Entry 6X62 (electron microscopy, 3.50 A resolution); this record covers chains IC and ID of the 117 polymer chains in the assembly.

[Chain IC]
Name: DotC
Organism: Legionella pneumophila
UniProtKB: O52184 (O52184_LEGPN); numbering as in UniProt (aligned over 1-303)
Amino-acid sequence (303 residues; numbered 1 to 303; the number before each row is that of its first residue):
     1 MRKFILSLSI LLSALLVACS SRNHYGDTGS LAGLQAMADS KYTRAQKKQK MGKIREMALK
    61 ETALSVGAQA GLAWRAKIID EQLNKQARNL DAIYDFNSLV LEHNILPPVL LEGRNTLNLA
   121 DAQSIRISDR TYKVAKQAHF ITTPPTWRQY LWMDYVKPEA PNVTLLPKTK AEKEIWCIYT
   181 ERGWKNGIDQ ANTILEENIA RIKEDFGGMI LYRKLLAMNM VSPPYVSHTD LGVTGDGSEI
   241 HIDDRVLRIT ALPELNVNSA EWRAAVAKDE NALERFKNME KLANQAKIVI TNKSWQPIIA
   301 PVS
Not modelled in the structure: 1-57, 162-172, 269-303

[Chain ID]
Name: DotD
Organism: Legionella pneumophila
UniProtKB: O52183 (O52183_LEGPN); residues 1-163 here = UniProt positions 1-163
Amino-acid sequence (163 residues; row label = number of the first residue in the row):
     1 MNNNKIVIMF IFSALLAGCA GTMKFKKPPI NNPSDDATIK LAEAAVSVSD SMLEMAKVEK
    61 VITPPSKDNT LTIPNAYNLQ ARASVDWSGP IEELTARIAK AAHFRFRVLG KSPSVPVLIS
   121 ISTKDESLAE ILRDIDYQAG KKASIHVYPN SQVVELRYAK IYS
Not modelled in the structure: 1-24, 160-163

[Interface between chain IC and chain ID]
Pairs across the interface - 21 pairs, chain IC then chain ID:
  Lys-85(IC) with Asn-31(ID)
  Gln-86(IC) with Thr-38(ID); Leu-41(ID)
  Asn-89(IC) with Leu-41(ID); Ala-42(ID); Ala-45(ID)
  Ala-92(IC) with Ala-45(ID), hydrophobic; Val-48(ID); Ser-49(ID)
  Ile-93(IC) with Ala-44(ID); Ala-45(ID); Val-48(ID), hydrophobic
  Asp-95(IC) with Met-52(ID)
  Ser-98(IC) with Met-52(ID), hydrogen bond
  Arg-213(IC) with Met-55(ID); Glu-59(ID), salt bridge
  Gly-232(IC) with Val-115(ID); Leu-118(ID)
  Ile-242(IC) with Ser-88(ID); Leu-118(ID)
  Asp-243(IC) with Leu-118(ID)
Other interface residues (no listed pair), chain IC (13 interface residues in all): Leu-99, Leu-231

[In short]
13 residues of chain IC and 14 residues of chain ID are in contact; the contacts include 1 hydrogen bond and 1
salt bridge. Polar pairs include Arg-213(IC)/Glu-59(ID) and Ser-98(IC)/Met-52(ID).
Chain IC is DotC and chain ID is DotD, both from Legionella pneumophila; the structure, Legionella pneumophila
Dot T4SS OMC, was determined by electron microscopy (same publication as 6X66, 6X64 and 6X65).
